8EEE - chains E and L of the 6 polymer chains in the assembly; structure by X-ray diffraction, 2.82 A resolution.

[Chain E]
Name: Envelope protein E
Organism: Zika virus ZIKV/H. sapiens/FrenchPolynesia/10087PF/2013
UniProt: A0A024B7W1 (POLG_ZIKVF); residues 1-405 here correspond to UniProt positions 291-695 (UniProt number = residue number + 290)
Sequence (405 residues; numbered 1 to 405; the number before each row is that of its first residue):
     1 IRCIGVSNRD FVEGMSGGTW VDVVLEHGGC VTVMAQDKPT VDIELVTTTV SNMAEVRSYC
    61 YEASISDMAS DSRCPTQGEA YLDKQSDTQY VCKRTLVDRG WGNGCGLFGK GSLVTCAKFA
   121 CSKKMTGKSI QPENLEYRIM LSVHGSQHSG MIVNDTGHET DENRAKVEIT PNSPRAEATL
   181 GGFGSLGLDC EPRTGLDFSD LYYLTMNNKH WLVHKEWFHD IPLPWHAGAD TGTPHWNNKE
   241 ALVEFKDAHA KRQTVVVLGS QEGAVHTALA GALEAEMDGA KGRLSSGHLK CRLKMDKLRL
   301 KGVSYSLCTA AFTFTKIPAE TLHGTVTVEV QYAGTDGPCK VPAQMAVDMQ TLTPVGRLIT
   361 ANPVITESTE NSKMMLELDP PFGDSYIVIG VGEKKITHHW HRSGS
Unresolved in the structure: 152-162, 404-405
Cystine bridges: C3-C30, C60-C121, C74-C105, C92-C116, C190-C291, C308-C339
Swiss-Prot annotation at these positions:
  - region: D98 to G111 (Fusion peptide)
  - glycosylation: N154 (N-linked (GlcNAc...) asparagine)
  - cross-link (Glycyl lysine isopeptide (Lys-Gly)): K38 (interchain with G-Cter in ubiquitin), K281 (interchain with G-Cter in ubiquitin)
From the paper describing this entry:
  - mutagenesis - G259A, K316A, M375A: decreased binding to rhMZ134-B

[Chain L]
Name: rhMZ104-D antibody light chain
Organism: Macaca mulatta
Notes: antibody fragment or engineered binder
Sequence (220 residues; numbered 1 to 220; the number before each row is that of its first residue):
     1 QPVLTQPPSL SASPGASARL PCTLSSDLSV GSKNMYWYQQ KPGSAPRLFL YYYSDSDKQL
    61 GPGVPNRVSG SKETSSNTAF LLISGLQPED EADYYCQVYD SSANWVFGGG TRLTVLGQPK
   121 AAPSVTLFPP SSEELQANKA TLVCLISDFY PGAVEVAWKA DGSAVNAGVE TTKPSKQSNN
   181 KYAASSYLSL TSDQWKSHKS YSCQVTHEGS TVEKTVAPAE
Unresolved in the structure: 1, 117-220
Cystine bridges: C22-C96

[Interface between chain E and chain L]
Pairs across the interface - 17 pairs, chain E then chain L:
  D67(E) - Y53(L)  hydrogen bond
  R73(E) - S101(L)  hydrogen bond
  R73(E) - S102(L)
  Y81(E) - Y99(L)
  Y81(E) - S101(L)
  L82(E) - S32(L)
  D83(E) - S32(L)
  D83(E) - K33(L)  salt bridge
  D83(E) - N34(L)  hydrogen bond (side chain-backbone)
  D83(E) - Y99(L)
  K84(E) - N34(L)
  K84(E) - Y51(L)  hydrogen bond
  K84(E) - Y53(L)
  K84(E) - D57(L)  salt bridge
  D87(E) - D57(L)
  Y90(E) - Y53(L)
  K118(E) - D57(L)  salt bridge
Also at the interface, not in a pair above, chain E (11 interface residues in all): A69, E79
Also at the interface, not in a pair above, chain L (11 interface residues in all): S56, D100
From the paper, about this interface:
  - epitope / paratope residues, chain E: Q77(E)
  - hot spots on chain E (mutagenesis) - D67A: decreased binding to rhMZ104-D antibody light chain (chain L)

[In short]
The chain E/chain L interface involves 11 residues from each chain, with 4 hydrogen bonds and 3 salt bridges.
Among the polar pairs are D83(E)-K33(L), K84(E)-D57(L) and K118(E)-D57(L). The paper reports that G259A, K316A
and M375A of chain E reduce binding to rhMZ134-B; the epitope/paratope residue Q77(E).
Chain E is Envelope protein E (Zika virus ZIKV/H. sapiens/FrenchPolynesia/10087PF/2013) and chain L is
rhMZ104-D antibody light chain (Macaca mulatta); the structure, Crystal structure of a NHP anti-ZIKV
neutralizing antibody rhMZ104-d in complex with ZIKV E glycoprotein, was determined by X-ray diffraction (same
publication as 8EE8, 8EED, 8EEZ, 8EF0 and 8EF2).
